PDB entry 7KZV | electron microscopy, 4.20 A resolution (low resolution: residue-level contacts below are approximate; hydrogen-bond / salt-bridge calls are withheld) | chains C and E of the 19 polymer chains in the assembly

[Chain C]
Protein: Fanconi anemia group C protein
Source organism: Homo sapiens
UniProtKB: Q00597 (FANCC_HUMAN); residues 1-558 here = UniProt positions 1-558
Sequence (583 residues; each row starts with the number of its first residue; numbers below 1 keep their minus sign (Met-24 is residue -24)):
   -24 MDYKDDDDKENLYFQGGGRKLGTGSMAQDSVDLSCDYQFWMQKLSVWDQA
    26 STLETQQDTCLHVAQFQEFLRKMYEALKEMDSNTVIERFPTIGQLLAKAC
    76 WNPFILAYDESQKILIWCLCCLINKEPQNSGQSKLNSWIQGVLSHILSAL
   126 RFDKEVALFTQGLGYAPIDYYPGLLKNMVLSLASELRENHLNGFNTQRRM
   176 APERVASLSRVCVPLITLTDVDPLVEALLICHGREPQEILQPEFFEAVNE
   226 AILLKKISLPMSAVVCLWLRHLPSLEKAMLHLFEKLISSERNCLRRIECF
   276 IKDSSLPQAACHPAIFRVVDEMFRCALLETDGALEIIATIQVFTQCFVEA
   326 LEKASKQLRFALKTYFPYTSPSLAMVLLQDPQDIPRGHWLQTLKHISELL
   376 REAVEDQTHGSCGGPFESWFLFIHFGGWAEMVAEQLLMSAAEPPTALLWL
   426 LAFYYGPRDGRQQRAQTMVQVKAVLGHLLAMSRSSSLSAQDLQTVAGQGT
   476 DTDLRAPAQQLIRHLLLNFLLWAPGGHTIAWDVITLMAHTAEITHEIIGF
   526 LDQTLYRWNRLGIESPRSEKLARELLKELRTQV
Unresolved in the structure: -24 to 0, 473-480
Construct notes: initiating methionine (-24); expression tag (-23 to 0)

[Chain E]
Protein: Fanconi anemia group E protein
Source organism: Homo sapiens
UniProtKB: Q9HB96 (FANCE_HUMAN); residue numbers follow UniProt; this construct covers 1-536
Sequence (555 residues; each row starts with the number of its first residue; numbers below 1 keep their minus sign (Met-18 is residue -18)):
   -18 MDYKDDDDKENLYFQGGGRMATPDAGLPGAEGVEPAPWAQLEAPARLLLQ
    32 ALQAGPEGARRGLGVLRALGSRGWEPFDWGRLLEALCREEPVVQGPDGRL
    82 ELKPLLLRLPRICQRNLMSLLMAVRPSLPESGLLSVLQIAQQDLAPDPDA
   132 WLRALGELLRRDLGVGTSMEGASPLSERCQRQLQSLCRGLGLGGRRLKSP
   182 QAPDPEEEENRDSQQPGKRRKDSEEEAASPEGKRVPKRLRCWEEEEDHEK
   232 ERPEHKSLESLADGGSASPIKDQPVMAVKTGEDGSNLDDAKGLAESLELP
   282 KAIQDQLPRLQQLLKTLEEGLEGLEDAPPVELQLLHECSPSQMDLLCAQL
   332 QLPQLSDLGLLRLCTWLLALSPDLSLSNATVLTRSLFLGRILSLTSSASR
   382 LLTTALTSFCAKYTYPVCSALLDPVLQAPGTGPAQTELLCCLVKMESLEP
   432 DAQVLMLGQILELPWKEETFLVLQSLLERQVEMTPEKFSVLMEKLCKKGL
   482 AATTSMAYAKLMLTVMTKYQANITETQRLGLAMALEPNTTFLRKSLKAAL
   532 KHLGP
Unresolved in the structure: -18 to 11, 182-274, 301-307, 479-483, 536
Construct notes: initiating methionine (-18); expression tag (-17 to 0)
UniProt features mapped onto this chain:
  - modified residue: Ser249 (Phosphoserine), Thr346 (Phosphothreonine), Ser374 (Phosphoserine)
  - natural variant: Pro184 (P184Q: In FANCE; uncertain significance)
  - mutagenesis: Thr346 (T346A: Non-phosphorylatable by CHEK1, not polyubiquitinated and unable to complement the mitomycin C hypersensitivity of cells lacking FANCE; when associated with A-374), Ser374 (S374A: Non-phosphorylatable by CHEK1, not polyubiquitinated and unable to complement the mitomycin C hypersensitivity of cells lacking FANCE; when associated with A-346)

[Chain C / chain E interface]
Residue-residue contacts (92; chain C residue first):
  Phe169(C) - Ala17(E)
  Phe169(C) - Trp19(E)
  Thr171(C) - Val14(E)
  His207(C) - Gln34(E)
  His207(C) - Gly36(E)
  His207(C) - Arg92(E)
  His207(C) - Ile93(E)
  Gly208(C) - Arg92(E)
  Arg209(C) - Pro91(E)
  Glu210(C) - Pro91(E)
  Glu210(C) - Arg92(E)
  Pro211(C) - Leu88(E)
  Pro211(C) - Arg89(E)
  Pro211(C) - Leu90(E)
  Pro211(C) - Arg92(E)
  Pro211(C) - Gln95(E)
  Gln212(C) - Arg92(E)
  Gln212(C) - Asp128(E)
  Glu213(C) - Arg92(E)
  Val240(C) - Pro37(E)
  Cys241(C) - Gly36(E)
  Cys241(C) - Pro37(E)
  Trp243(C) - Trp132(E)
  Leu244(C) - Pro37(E)
  Leu244(C) - Arg96(E)
  Leu244(C) - Trp132(E)
  Arg245(C) - Arg96(E)
  Leu247(C) - Trp132(E)
  Leu250(C) - Trp132(E)
  Glu251(C) - Leu156(E)
  Glu251(C) - Ser157(E)
  Leu255(C) - Gln163(E)
  Phe258(C) - Leu164(E)
  Glu259(C) - Leu167(E)
  Ile262(C) - Leu167(E)
  Cys286(C) - Arg41(E)
  His287(C) - Pro37(E)
  His287(C) - Ser100(E)
  Pro288(C) - Met103(E)
  Ala289(C) - Met103(E)
  Ala289(C) - Trp132(E)
  Arg292(C) - Met103(E)
  Arg292(C) - Leu139(E)
  Arg292(C) - Asp143(E)
  Val293(C) - Trp132(E)
  Glu296(C) - Arg142(E)
  Glu296(C) - Ser154(E)
  Glu296(C) - Pro155(E)
  Met297(C) - Leu156(E)
  Met297(C) - Leu164(E)
  Cys300(C) - Leu164(E)
  Ala301(C) - Leu164(E)
  Ala301(C) - Cys168(E)
  Leu302(C) - Leu178(E)
  Leu303(C) - Lys179(E)
  Glu304(C) - Gln165(E)
  Glu304(C) - Cys168(E)
  Thr305(C) - Cys168(E)
  Thr305(C) - Leu171(E)
  Asp306(C) - Gly174(E)
  Asp306(C) - Gly175(E)
  Asp306(C) - Arg176(E)
  Asp306(C) - Arg177(E)
  Asp306(C) - Leu178(E)
  Gly307(C) - Gly174(E)
  Gly307(C) - Arg176(E)
  Ala308(C) - Leu171(E)
  Glu310(C) - Leu171(E)
  Ile312(C) - Arg176(E)
  Ala329(C) - Arg41(E)
  Gln332(C) - Arg48(E)
  Leu333(C) - Arg41(E)
  Leu333(C) - Arg48(E)
  Arg334(C) - Arg41(E)
  Phe335(C) - Ala40(E)
  Phe335(C) - Arg41(E)
  Phe335(C) - Leu44(E)
  Thr339(C) - Ala104(E)
  Pro342(C) - Asp143(E)
  Trp394(C) - Arg176(E)
  Trp394(C) - Leu178(E)
  Tyr429(C) - Arg176(E)
  Tyr430(C) - Arg176(E)
  Gly431(C) - Arg177(E)
  Pro432(C) - Arg177(E)
  Pro432(C) - Leu178(E)
  Arg433(C) - Arg177(E)
  Arg433(C) - Leu178(E)
  Arg433(C) - Lys179(E)
  Arg433(C) - Ser180(E)
  Asp434(C) - Arg177(E)
  Pro482(C) - Arg177(E)
Interface residues without a listed pair, chain C (65 interface residues in all): Gly168, His246, Arg266, Ile290, Arg299, Ile311, Ser330, Tyr340, Gln485, Glu517
Interface residues without a listed pair, chain E (53 interface residues in all): Glu15, Pro16, Pro18, Gly45, Ala131, Leu136, Cys160, Gly170, Gly172, Leu173

[In short]
65 residues of chain C face 53 of chain E across their interface. UniProt lists 2 mutagenesis sites on chain
E.
Here chain C is Fanconi anemia group C protein and chain E is Fanconi anemia group E protein, both from Homo
sapiens. Entry 7KZV (Structure of the human fanconi anaemia Core-UBE2T-ID-DNA complex in closed state) was
determined by electron microscopy, deposited together with 7KZP, 7KZQ, 7KZR, 7KZS and 7KZT.
